Entry 3TDD (X-ray diffraction, 2.70 A resolution); this record covers chains D and E of the 28 polymer chains in the assembly.

[Chain D]
Name: Proteasome component PUP2
Organism: Saccharomyces cerevisiae
Notes: EC 3.4.25.1
UniProtKB: P32379 (PSA5_YEAST); the construct lacks a stretch of the UniProt sequence and is renumbered around it, so the offset changes along the chain: 9-123 = UniProt 9-123; 125-144 = UniProt 131-150; 145-180 = UniProt 152-187; 184-202 = UniProt 191-209; 3 more segments
Sequence (242 residues; row label = number of the first residue in the row; note: 7 numbers in that range are skipped by the numbering (no residue carries them; nothing is unmodelled there); a row labelled like 12A-12G holds insertion residues (12A, then the next letters in order)):
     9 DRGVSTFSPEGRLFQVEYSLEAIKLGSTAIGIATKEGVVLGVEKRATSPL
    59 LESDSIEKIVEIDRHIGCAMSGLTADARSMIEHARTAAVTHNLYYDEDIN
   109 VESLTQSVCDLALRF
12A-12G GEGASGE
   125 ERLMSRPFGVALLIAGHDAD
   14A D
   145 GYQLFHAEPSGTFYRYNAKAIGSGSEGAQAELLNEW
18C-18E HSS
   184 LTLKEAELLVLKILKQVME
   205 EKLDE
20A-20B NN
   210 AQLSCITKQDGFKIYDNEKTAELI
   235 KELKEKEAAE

[Chain E]
Name: Proteasome component PRE5
Organism: Saccharomyces cerevisiae
Notes: EC 3.4.25.1
UniProtKB: P40302 (PSA1_YEAST); the construct has insertions or renumbered stretches relative to UniProt, so the offset changes along the chain: 4-60 = UniProt 2-58; 63-180 = UniProt 59-176; 183-204 = UniProt 183-204; 210-233 = UniProt 211-234
Sequence (233 residues; row label = number of the first residue in the row; note: 7 numbers in that range are skipped by the numbering (no residue carries them; nothing is unmodelled there); a row labelled like 18A-18F holds insertion residues (18A, then the next letters in order)):
     4 FRNNYDGDTVTFSPTGRLFQVEYALEAIKQGSVTVGLRSNTHAVLVALKR
    54 NADELSS
    63 YQKKIIKCDEHMGLSLAGLAPDARVLSNYLRQQCNYSSLVFNRKLAVERA
   113 GHLLCDKAQKNTQSYGGRPYGVGLLIIGYDKSGAHLLEFQPSGNVTELYG
   163 TAIGARSQGAKTYLERTL
18A-18F DTFIKI
   183 DGNPDELIKAGVEAISQSLRDE
   206 SL
 2B-2E TVDN
   210 LSIAIVGKDTPFTIYDGEAVAKYI
Swiss-Prot annotation at these positions:
  - modified residue: Ser16 (Phosphoserine)
  - cross-link: Lys191 (Glycyl lysine isopeptide (Lys-Gly) (interchain with G-Cter in ubiquitin))

[How chain D and chain E interact]
Contacting residue pairs - 53 pairs, chain D then chain E:
  Gly12C(D) with Tyr127(E); Gly128(E); Gly129(E)
  Ala12D(D) with Gly128(E), hydrogen bond (backbone-backbone); Gly129(E)
  Ser12E(D) with Asn123(E), hydrogen bond (backbone-side chain); Ser126(E); Gly129(E)
  Ser13(D) with Gly128(E); Arg130(E)
  Thr14(D) with Gly10(E); Gln23(E)
  Phe15(D) with Gln23(E), hydrogen bond (backbone-side chain); Tyr26(E); Ala27(E), hydrophobic; Leu81(E), hydrophobic; Arg130(E); Pro131(E); Gly133(E)
  Ser16(D) with Tyr26(E)
  Pro17(D) with Arg5(E); Tyr26(E), hydrophobic; Glu29(E)
  Glu18(D) with Gln33(E), hydrogen bond (backbone-side chain)
  Gly19(D) with Tyr26(E); Ala30(E)
  Arg20(D) with Gln33(E)
  Leu21(D) with Arg130(E)
  Gln114(D) with Arg86(E), hydrogen bond
  Asp118(D) with Arg86(E), salt bridge
  Leu121(D) with Pro83(E), hydrophobic; Arg130(E)
  Ser154(D) with Pro83(E)
  Thr156(D) with Pro83(E)
  Tyr158(D) with Arg53(E), hydrogen bond (side chain-backbone); Ala55(E); Ser59(E); Ser60(E); Gln64(E)
  Arg159(D) with Leu58(E); Ser59(E); Ser60(E), hydrogen bond (backbone-backbone)
  Tyr160(D) with Ala55(E); Asp56(E); Leu58(E); Ser59(E)
  Asn161(D) with Leu58(E), hydrogen bond (backbone-backbone)
  Ala162(D) with Leu58(E)
  Gln173(D) with Asp56(E), hydrogen bond; Leu58(E)
  Leu176(D) with Leu58(E)
  Leu177(D) with Asp56(E); Leu58(E), hydrophobic
Other interface residues (no listed pair), chain D (30 interface residues in all): Arg10, Gly11, Gly155, Phe157, Lys163
Other interface residues (no listed pair), chain E (32 interface residues in all): Asp9, Asn54, Glu57, Lys65, Asp84, Lys122

[In short]
Chain D and chain E form an interface of 30 and 32 residues respectively; the contacts include 9 hydrogen
bonds and 1 salt bridge. Polar pairs include Asp118(D)-Arg86(E), Ser12E(D)-Asn123(E) and Phe15(D)-Gln23(E).
Here chain D is Proteasome component PUP2 and chain E is Proteasome component PRE5, both from Saccharomyces
cerevisiae. Entry 3TDD (Crystal structure of yeast CP in complex with Belactosin C) was determined by X-ray
diffraction.
